PDB entry 7C50 | X-ray diffraction, 1.93 A resolution | chain A

[Chain A]
Molecule: SIMPL domain-containing protein
From: Campylobacter jejuni
Reference sequence: A0A3Z9IF87 (A0A3Z9IF87_CAMJU); numbering as in UniProt (aligned over 25-233)
Amino-acid sequence (215 residues; row label = number of the first residue in the row):
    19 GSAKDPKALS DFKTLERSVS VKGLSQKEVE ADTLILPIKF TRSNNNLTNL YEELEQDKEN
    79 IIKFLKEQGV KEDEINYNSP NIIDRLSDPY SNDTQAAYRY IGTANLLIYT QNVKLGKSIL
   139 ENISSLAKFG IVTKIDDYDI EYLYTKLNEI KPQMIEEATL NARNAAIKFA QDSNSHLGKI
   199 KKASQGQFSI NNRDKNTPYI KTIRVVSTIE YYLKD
Disordered / not traced: 19-30, 187-194, 231-233
Modified positions: Mse-172 (selenomethionine; parent Met)
Construct notes: expression tag (19-24)

[Summary]
Chain A is SIMPL domain-containing protein (Campylobacter jejuni); the structure, Crystal structure of a
Simpl-like protein from Campylobacter jejuni (selenomethionine-incorporated protein), was determined by X-ray
diffraction (same publication as 7C51).
